PDB entry 8I13 | electron microscopy, 6.90 A resolution (low resolution: residue-level contacts below are approximate; hydrogen-bond / salt-bridge calls are withheld) | chains A and G of the 6 polymer chains in the assembly

# Chain A
Molecule: Structural maintenance of chromosomes protein 5
From: Saccharomyces cerevisiae
UniProt: A0A6V8S000 (A0A6V8S000_YEASX); residue numbers follow UniProt; this construct covers 1-1093
Sequence (1093 residues; numbered 1 to 1093; the number before each row is that of its first residue):
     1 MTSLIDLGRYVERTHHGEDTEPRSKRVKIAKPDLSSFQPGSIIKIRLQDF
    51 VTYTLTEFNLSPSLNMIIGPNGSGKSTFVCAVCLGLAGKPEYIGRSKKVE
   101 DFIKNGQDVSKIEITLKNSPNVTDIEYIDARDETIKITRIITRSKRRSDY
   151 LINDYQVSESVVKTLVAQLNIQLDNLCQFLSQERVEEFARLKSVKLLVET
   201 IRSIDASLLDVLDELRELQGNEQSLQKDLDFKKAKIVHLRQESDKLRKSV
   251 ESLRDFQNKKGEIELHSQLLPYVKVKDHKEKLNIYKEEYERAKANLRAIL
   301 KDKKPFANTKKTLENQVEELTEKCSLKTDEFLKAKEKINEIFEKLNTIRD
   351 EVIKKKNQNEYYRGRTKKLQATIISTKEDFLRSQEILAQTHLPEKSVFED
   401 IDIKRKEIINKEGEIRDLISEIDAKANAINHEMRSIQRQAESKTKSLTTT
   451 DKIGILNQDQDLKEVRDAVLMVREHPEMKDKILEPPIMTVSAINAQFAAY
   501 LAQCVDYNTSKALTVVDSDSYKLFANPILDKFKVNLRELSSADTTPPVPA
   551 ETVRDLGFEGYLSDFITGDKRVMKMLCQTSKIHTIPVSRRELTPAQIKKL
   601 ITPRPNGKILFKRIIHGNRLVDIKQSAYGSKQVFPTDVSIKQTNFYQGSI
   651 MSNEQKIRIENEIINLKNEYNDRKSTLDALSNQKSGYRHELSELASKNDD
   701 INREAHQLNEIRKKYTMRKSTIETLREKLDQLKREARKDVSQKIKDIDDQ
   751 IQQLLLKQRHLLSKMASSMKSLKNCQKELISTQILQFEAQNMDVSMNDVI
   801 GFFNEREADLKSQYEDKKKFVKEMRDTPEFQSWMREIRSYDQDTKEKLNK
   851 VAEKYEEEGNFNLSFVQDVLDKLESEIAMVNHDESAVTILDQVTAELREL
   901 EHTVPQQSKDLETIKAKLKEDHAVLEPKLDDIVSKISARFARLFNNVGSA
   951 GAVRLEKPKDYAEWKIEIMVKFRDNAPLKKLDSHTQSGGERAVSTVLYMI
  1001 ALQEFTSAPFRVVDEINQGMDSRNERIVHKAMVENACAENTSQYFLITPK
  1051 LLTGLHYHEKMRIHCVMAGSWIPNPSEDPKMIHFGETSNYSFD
Unresolved in the structure: 1-31, 262-267, 1066-1093

# Chain G
Molecule: NSE3 isoform 1
From: Saccharomyces cerevisiae
UniProt: A0A8H8UNJ0 (A0A8H8UNJ0_YEASX); numbering as in UniProt (aligned over 1-303)
Sequence (303 residues; row label = number of the first residue in the row):
     1 MSSIDNDSDVDLTEDLAVAKIVKENPVARKMVRYILSRGESQNSIITRNK
    51 LQSVIHEAAREENIAKPSFSKMFMDINAILYNVYGFELQGLPSKNNMNAG
   101 GNGSNSNTNKSMPEPLGHRAQKFILLNNVPHSKNFDDFKILQSAHTYEEL
   151 IVTGEYIGDDIASGTSNTLESKLSTDRDLVYKGVLSVILCIVFFSKNNIL
   201 HQELIKFLETFGIPSDGSKIAILNITIEDLIKSLEKREYIVRLEEKSDTD
   251 GEVISYRIGRRTQAELGLESLEKLVQEIMGLEKEQTKSLHDDIIKSIGDS
   301 YSI
Unresolved in the structure: 1-10, 98-113

# Chain A / chain G interface
Contacting residue pairs - 15 pairs, chain A then chain G:
  Lys232(A) - Thr249(G)
  Lys233(A) - Thr249(G)
  Lys915(A) - Glu252(G)
  Glu956(A) - Gly217(G)
  Glu956(A) - Ser218(G)
  Glu956(A) - Lys219(G)
  Lys957(A) - Gly217(G)
  Pro958(A) - Asp216(G)
  Pro958(A) - Gly217(G)
  Lys959(A) - Ser215(G)
  Lys959(A) - Asp216(G)
  Lys959(A) - Gly217(G)
  Lys971(A) - Asp159(G)
  Pro977(A) - Asp159(G)
  Pro977(A) - Asp160(G)
Also at the interface, not in a pair above, chain A (13 interface residues in all): Asp960, Asn975, Ala976, Leu978

# In short
13 residues of chain A face 9 of chain G across their interface.
Chain A is Structural maintenance of chromosomes protein 5 and chain G is NSE3 isoform 1, both from
Saccharomyces cerevisiae; the structure, Cryo-EM structure of 6-subunit Smc5/6, was determined by electron
microscopy (same publication as 7YLM, 7YMD, 7YQH, 8HQS, 8I21, 8I4U and 6 further entries).
